Entry 5MS0 (electron microscopy, 9.80 A resolution (very low resolution: no residue pairs are listed; an interface is given only as per-side residue counts)); this record covers chains D and H of the 14 polymer chains in the assembly.

Chain D:
Name: DNA-directed RNA polymerase subunit beta'
Source organism: Escherichia coli K-12
Notes: EC 2.7.7.6
UniProtKB: P0A8T7 (RPOC_ECOLI); residues 1-1407 here = UniProt positions 1-1407
Chain sequence (1416 residues; numbered 1 to 1416; the number before each row is that of its first residue):
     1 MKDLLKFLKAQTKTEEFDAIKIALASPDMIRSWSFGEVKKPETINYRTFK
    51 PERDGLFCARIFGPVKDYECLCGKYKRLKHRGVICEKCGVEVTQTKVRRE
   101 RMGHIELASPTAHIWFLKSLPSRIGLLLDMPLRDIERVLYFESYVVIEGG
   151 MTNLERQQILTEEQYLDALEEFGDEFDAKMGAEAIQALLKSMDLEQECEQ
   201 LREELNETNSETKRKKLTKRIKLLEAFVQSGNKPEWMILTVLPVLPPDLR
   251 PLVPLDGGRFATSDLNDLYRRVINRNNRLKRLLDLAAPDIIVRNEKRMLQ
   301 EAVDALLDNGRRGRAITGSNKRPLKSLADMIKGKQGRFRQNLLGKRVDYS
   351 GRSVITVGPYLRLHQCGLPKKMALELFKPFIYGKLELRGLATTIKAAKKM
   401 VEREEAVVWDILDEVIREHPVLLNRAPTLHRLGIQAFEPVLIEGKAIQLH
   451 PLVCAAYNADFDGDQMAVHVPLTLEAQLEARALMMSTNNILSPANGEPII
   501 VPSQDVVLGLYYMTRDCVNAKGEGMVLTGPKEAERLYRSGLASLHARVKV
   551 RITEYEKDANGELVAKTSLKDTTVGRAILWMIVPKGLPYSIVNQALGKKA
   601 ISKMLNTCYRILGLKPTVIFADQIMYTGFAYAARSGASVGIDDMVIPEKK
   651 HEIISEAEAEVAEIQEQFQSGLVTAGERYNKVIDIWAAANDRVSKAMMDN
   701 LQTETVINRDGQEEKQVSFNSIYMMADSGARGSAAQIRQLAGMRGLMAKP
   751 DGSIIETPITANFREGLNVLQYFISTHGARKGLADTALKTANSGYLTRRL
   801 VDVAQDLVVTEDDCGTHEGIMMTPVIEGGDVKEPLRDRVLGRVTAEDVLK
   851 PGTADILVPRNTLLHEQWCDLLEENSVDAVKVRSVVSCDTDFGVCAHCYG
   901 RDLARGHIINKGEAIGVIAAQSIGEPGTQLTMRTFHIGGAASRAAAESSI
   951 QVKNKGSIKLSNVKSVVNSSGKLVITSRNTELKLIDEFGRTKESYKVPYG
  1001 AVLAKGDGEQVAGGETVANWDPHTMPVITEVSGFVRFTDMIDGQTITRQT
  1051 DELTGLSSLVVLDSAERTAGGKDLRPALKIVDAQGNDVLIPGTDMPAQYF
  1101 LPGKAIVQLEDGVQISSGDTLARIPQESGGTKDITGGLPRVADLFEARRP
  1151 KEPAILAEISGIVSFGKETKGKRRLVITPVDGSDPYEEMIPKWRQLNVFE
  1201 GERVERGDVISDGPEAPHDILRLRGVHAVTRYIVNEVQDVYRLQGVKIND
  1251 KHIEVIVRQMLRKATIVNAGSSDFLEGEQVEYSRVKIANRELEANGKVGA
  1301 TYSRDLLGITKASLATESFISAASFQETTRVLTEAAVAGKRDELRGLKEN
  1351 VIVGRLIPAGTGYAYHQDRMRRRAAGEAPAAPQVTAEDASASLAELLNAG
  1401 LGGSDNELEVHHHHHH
Not modelled in the structure: 1-13, 705-716, 1390-1416
Construct notes: expression tag (1408-1416)
Ligand contacts:
  - Mg2+ (MG): Asp460, Phe461, Asp462, Gly463, Asp464
  - Zn2+ (ZN): Ser887, Cys888, Cys895, Cys898
Swiss-Prot annotation at these positions:
  - binding site (Zn(2+)): Cys70, Cys72, Cys85, Cys88, Cys814, Cys888, Cys895, Cys898
  - binding site (Mg(2+)): Asp460, Asp462, Asp464
  - modified residue: Lys983 (N6-acetyllysine)
  - mutagenesis: Gln504 (Q504P: Resistant to antibiotics salinamide A and B), Asn690 (N690D: Resistant to antibiotics salinamide A and B), Met697 (M697V: Resistant to antibiotics salinamide A and B), Ala735 (A735T: Resistant to antibiotics salinamide A and B), Arg738 (R738C/H/P/S: Resistant to antibiotics salinamide A and B), Ala748 (A748E: Resistant to antibiotics salinamide A and B), Pro758 (P758S/T: Resistant to antibiotics salinamide A and B), Phe763 (F763C: Resistant to antibiotics salinamide A and B), Ser775 (S775A: Resistant to antibiotics salinamide A and B), Ala779 (A779T/V: Resistant to antibiotics salinamide A and B), Arg780 (R780C: Resistant to antibiotics salinamide A and B), Gly782 (G782A/C: Resistant to antibiotics salinamide A and B), 1 further mutagenesis entry in UniProt

Chain H:
Molecule: RNA transcription bubble
Source organism: Escherichia coli
Sequence (14 nucleotides; row label = number of the first residue in the row):
     7 CAUAAAGACCAGGC

Chain D / chain H interface:
At this resolution (10 A) residue pairs are not listed: 6 residues of chain D and 4 of chain H lie at the interface.

Summary:
Chain D and chain H form an interface of 6 and 4 residues respectively. Ligands of chain D: Mg2+ and Zn2+.
From UniProt: 8 Zn2+-binding residues, 3 Mg2+-binding residues and 13 mutagenesis sites on chain D.
Here chain D is DNA-directed RNA polymerase subunit beta' (Escherichia coli K-12) and chain H is RNA
transcription bubble (Escherichia coli). Entry 5MS0 (pseudo-atomic model of the RNA polymerase lambda-based
antitermination complex solved by cryo-EM) was determined by electron microscopy, deposited together with 5LM7
and 5LM9.
